Entry 7U0G (electron microscopy, 2.60 A resolution); this record covers chains J and K of the 15 polymer chains in the assembly.

Chain J:
Molecule: 162-nt DNA strand
Sequence (162 nucleotides; each row starts with the number of its first residue):
     1 TGTCTTTATT CACAAGCTTG CACAATCCCT GCTGGACAAT TCTGAGTGAT GGCAGCTCCC
    61 ACCTTTCCTT CTTCCTTCAC TTAGACTACA TTTATTCAGC ATCTGTATTG TTGGAGTAAG
   121 TTCCATGTTA ATACTCACCA CTGAGGATAT GTTAATACCA CT
Disordered / not traced: 1-3, 137-162

Chain K:
Molecule: Maltodextrin-binding protein, POU domain, class 5, transcription factor 1
Organism: Escherichia coli K-12
Reference sequence: chimeric construct of A0A376KDN7, Q01860: residues -248 to 118 from A0A376KDN7 (A0A376KDN7_ECOLX) positions 26-392 (UniProt number = residue number + 274); residues 138-290 from Q01860 positions 138-290 (same numbers)
Chain sequence (550 residues; numbered -251 to 298; the number before each row is that of its first residue; numbers below 1 keep their minus sign (Met-251 is residue -251); X marks 1 residue of unknown identity (built as UNK)):
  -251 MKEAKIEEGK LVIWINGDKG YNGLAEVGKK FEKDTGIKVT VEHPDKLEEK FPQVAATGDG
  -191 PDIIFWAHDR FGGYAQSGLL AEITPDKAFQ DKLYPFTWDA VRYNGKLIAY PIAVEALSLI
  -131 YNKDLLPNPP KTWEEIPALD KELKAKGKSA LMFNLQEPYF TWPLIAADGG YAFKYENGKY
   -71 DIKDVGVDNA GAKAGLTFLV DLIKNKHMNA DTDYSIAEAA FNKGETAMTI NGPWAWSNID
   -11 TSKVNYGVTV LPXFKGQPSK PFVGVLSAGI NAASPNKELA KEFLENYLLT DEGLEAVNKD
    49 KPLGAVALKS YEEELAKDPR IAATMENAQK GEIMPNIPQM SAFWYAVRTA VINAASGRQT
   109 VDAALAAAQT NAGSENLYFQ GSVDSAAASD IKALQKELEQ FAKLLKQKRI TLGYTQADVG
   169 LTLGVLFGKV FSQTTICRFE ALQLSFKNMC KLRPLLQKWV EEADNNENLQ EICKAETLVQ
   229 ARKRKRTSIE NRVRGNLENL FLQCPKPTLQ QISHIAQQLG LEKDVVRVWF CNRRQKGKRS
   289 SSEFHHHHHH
Disordered / not traced: -251 to 139, 215-228, 288-298
Differences from the reference sequence: initiating methionine (-251); expression tag (-250 to -249, 291-298); conflict UNK_1 (Thr275 in A0A376KDN7), Ala114 (Lys388 in A0A376KDN7), Ala115 (Asp389 in A0A376KDN7); linker (119-137)
Swiss-Prot annotation at these positions:
  - DNA-binding region: Arg230 to Ser289 (Homeobox)
  - region (DNA-binding): Ser180 to Arg186, Ser193 to Asn196
  - binding site (DNA): Arg157, Gln164
  - modified residue: Thr235 (Phosphothreonine), Ser236 (Phosphoserine), Ser289 (Phosphoserine), Ser290 (Phosphoserine)
Reported in the primary citation:
  - binding site for the 162-nt DNA strand: Arg186

Interface between chain J and chain K:
Contacting residue pairs - 23 pairs, chain J then chain K:
  DG52(J) with Asn247(K), phosphate contact
  DC123(J) with Thr163(K), phosphate contact
  DC124(J) with Arg157(K), salt bridge to the phosphate; Thr163(K), phosphate contact; Gln164(K), hydrogen bond to the phosphate
  DA125(J) with Gln164(K), phosphate contact; Cys185(K), hydrogen bond to the phosphate
  DT126(J) with Thr182(K), hydrogen bond to the base; Cys185(K), base contact; Arg186(K), base contact
  DG127(J) with Arg186(K), base contact
  DT128(J) with Arg186(K), hydrogen bond to the base
  DT129(J) with Arg234(K), hydrogen bond to the base
  DA130(J) with Arg234(K), hydrogen bond to the sugar; Thr235(K), hydrogen bond to the phosphate; Ile237(K), phosphate contact; Trp277(K), hydrogen bond to the phosphate; Asn280(K), hydrogen bond to the base
  DA131(J) with Thr235(K), hydrogen bond to the phosphate; Val273(K), phosphate contact; Val276(K), base contact; Asn280(K), hydrogen bond to the base
  DT132(J) with Val276(K), base contact
Other interface residues (no listed pair), chain J (12 interface residues in all): DT50
Other interface residues (no listed pair), chain K (21 interface residues in all): Lys154, Ala165, Gln181, Arg232, Lys233, Arg240, Gly243

In short:
Chain J and chain K form an interface of 12 and 21 residues respectively, with 11 hydrogen bonds and 1 salt
bridge. Among the polar pairs are DT126(J)-Thr182(K), DT128(J)-Arg186(K) and DT129(J)-Arg234(K). The paper
reports a binding site for the 162-nt DNA strand at Arg186(K).
Chain J is a 162-nt DNA strand and chain K is Maltodextrin-binding protein, POU domain, class 5, transcription
factor 1 (Escherichia coli K-12); the structure, structure of LIN28b nucleosome bound 3 OCT4, was determined
by electron microscopy together with 7U0I, 7U0J, 8DK5, 8SPS and 8SPU from the same study.
